PDB entry 8EIW | X-ray diffraction, 1.65 A resolution | chain A

== Chain A ==
Molecule: Alcohol dehydrogenase E chain
Organism: Equus caballus
Notes: EC 1.1.1.1
Reference sequence: P00327 (ADH1E_HORSE); residues 1-374 here correspond to UniProt positions 2-375 (UniProt number = residue number + 1)
Sequence (377 residues; each row starts with the number of its first residue; numbers below 1 keep their minus sign (Gly-2 is residue -2)):
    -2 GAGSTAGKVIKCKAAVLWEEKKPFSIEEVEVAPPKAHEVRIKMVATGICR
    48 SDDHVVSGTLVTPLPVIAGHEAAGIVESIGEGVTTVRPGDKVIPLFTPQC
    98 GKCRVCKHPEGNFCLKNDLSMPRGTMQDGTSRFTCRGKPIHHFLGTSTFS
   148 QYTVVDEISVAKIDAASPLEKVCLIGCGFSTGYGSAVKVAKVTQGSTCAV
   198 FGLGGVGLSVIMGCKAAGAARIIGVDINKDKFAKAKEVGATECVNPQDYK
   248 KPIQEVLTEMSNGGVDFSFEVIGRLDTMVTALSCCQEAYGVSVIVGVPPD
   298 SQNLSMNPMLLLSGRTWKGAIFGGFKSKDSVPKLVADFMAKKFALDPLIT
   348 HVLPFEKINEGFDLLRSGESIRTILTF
Disordered / not traced: -2 to 0
Differences from the reference sequence: expression tag (-2 to 0)
Bound ions: Co2+: His67 (together with cyclohexylformamide); Zn2+: Cys97, Cys100, Cys103, Cys111
Small-molecule neighbours:
  - cyclohexylformamide (CXF): Cys46, Ser48, Leu57, His67, Phe93, Leu116, Leu141, Cys174, Val294, Ile318
  - NADH (NAI; 1,4-dihydronicotinamide adenine dinucleotide): Cys46, Arg47, Ser48, His51, Phe93, Cys174, Thr178, Gly199, Leu200, Gly201, Gly202, Val203, Gly204, Val222, Asp223, Ile224, Asn225, Lys228, Val268, Ile269, Gly270, Arg271, Thr274, Val292, Gly293, Val294, Ala317, Ile318, Phe319, Leu362, Arg369
Curated features (UniProtKB/Swiss-Prot):
  - binding site (Zn(2+)): Cys46, Ser48, His67, Cys97, Cys100, Cys103, Cys111, Cys174
  - binding site (an alcohol): Ser48, His67
  - binding site (NAD(+)): Ser48, Gly199 to Gly204, Asp223, Lys228, Val292 to Val294, Phe319, Arg369
  - modified residue: Ser1 (N-acetylserine)
What the authors report for this chain:
  - Co2+ coordination: Cys46, His67, Cys174
  - binding site for cyclohexylformamide: Ser48
  - catalytic residues: Ser48 (proposed by the authors, not directly observed)
  - mutagenesis - S48A, S48T: increased binding to cyclohexylformamide

== In short ==
Ligands of chain A: NADH and cyclohexylformamide. The Zn2+ site is built by Cys97, Cys100, Cys103 and Cys111.
From UniProt: 8 Zn2+-binding residues, alcohol-binding residues Ser48 and His67 and 14 NAD+-binding residues.
From the paper: the catalytic residue Ser48; S48A and S48T increase binding to cyclohexylformamide.
Chain A is Alcohol dehydrogenase E chain (Equus caballus); the structure, Cobalt(II)-substituted Horse Liver
Alcohol Dehydrogenase in Complex with NADH and N-Cyclohexylformamide, was determined by X-ray diffraction
(same publication as 7U9N, 7UQ9, 7UTW, 8EIX and 8EIY).
